4LLA - chain A; structure by X-ray diffraction, 2.50 A resolution.

== Chain A ==
Name: Leukocyte immunoglobulin-like receptor subfamily B member 2
Organism: Homo sapiens
Notes: engineered mutation(s): D3D4 domain, UNP residues 222-419
UniProt: Q8N423 (LIRB2_HUMAN); residues 4-201 here correspond to UniProt positions 222-419 (UniProt number = residue number + 218)
Chain sequence (198 residues; row label = number of the first residue in the row):
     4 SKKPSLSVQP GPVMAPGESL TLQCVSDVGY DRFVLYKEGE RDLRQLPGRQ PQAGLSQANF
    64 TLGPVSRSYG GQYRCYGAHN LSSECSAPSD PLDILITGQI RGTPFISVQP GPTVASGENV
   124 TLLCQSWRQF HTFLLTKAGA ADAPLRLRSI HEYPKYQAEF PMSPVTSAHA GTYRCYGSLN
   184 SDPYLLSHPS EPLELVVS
Disulfide bonds: Cys27-Cys78, Cys127-Cys178
Curated features (UniProtKB/Swiss-Prot):
  - glycosylation (N-linked (GlcNAc...) asparagine): Asn62, Asn83, Asn122

== In short ==
Chain A is Leukocyte immunoglobulin-like receptor subfamily B member 2 (Homo sapiens); the structure, Crystal
structure of D3D4 domain of the LILRB2 molecule, was determined by X-ray diffraction together with 4LL9 from
the same study.
